2GPW - chain A; structure by X-ray diffraction, 2.20 A resolution.

Chain A:
Name: Biotin carboxylase
From: Escherichia coli
Notes: EC 6.3.4.14
Reference sequence: P24182 (ACCC_ECOLI); residue numbers follow UniProt; this construct covers 1-449
Sequence (469 residues; each row starts with the number of its first residue; numbers below 1 keep their minus sign (Met-19 is residue -19)):
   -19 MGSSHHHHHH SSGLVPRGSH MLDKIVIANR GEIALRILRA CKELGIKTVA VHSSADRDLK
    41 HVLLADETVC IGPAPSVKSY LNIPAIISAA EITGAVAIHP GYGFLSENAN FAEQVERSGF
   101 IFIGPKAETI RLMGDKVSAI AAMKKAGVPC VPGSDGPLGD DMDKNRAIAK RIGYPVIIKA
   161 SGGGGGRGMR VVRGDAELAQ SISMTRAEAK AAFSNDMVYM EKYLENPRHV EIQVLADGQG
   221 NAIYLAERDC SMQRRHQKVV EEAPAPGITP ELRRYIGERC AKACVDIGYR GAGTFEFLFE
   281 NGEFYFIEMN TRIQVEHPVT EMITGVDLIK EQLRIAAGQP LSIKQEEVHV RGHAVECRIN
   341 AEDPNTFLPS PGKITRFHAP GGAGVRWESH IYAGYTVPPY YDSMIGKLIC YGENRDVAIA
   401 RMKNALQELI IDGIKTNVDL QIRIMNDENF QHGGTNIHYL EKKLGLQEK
Disordered / not traced: -19 to -4, 164-168, 194, 448-449
Sequence notes: cloning artifact (-19 to -16, -9 to 0); expression tag (-15 to -10); engineered mutation Ala363 (Phe in P24182)
What the authors report for this chain:
  - self-association interface (contacts with another copy of this molecule); pairs are residue here / residue on that copy: Arg19-Glu408 (salt bridge), Glu23-Arg401 (salt bridge)
  - mutagenesis - F363A (40-fold): decreased binding to another copy of this molecule
  - mutagenesis - F363A: unchanged catalytic activity
  - mutagenesis - E23R (3-fold): decreased catalytic activity on ATP
  - mutagenesis - E23R: decreased binding to dimer
  - mutagenesis - R366E, R401E: abolished catalytic activity on ATP
  - mutagenesis - R366E, R401E: decreased stability
  - mutagenesis - R19E (8700-fold): decreased binding to Biotin carboxylase (chain A)
  - mutagenesis - R19E (3-fold): decreased catalytic activity

Overview:
From the paper: R366E and R401E abolish catalytic activity on ATP; a self-association interface involving
Arg19, Glu23 and Arg401 among others; 5 substitutions were tested in all.
Chain A is Biotin carboxylase (Escherichia coli); the structure, Crystal Structure of the Biotin Carboxylase
Subunit, F363A Mutant, of Acetyl-CoA Carboxylase from Escherichia coli, was determined by X-ray diffraction,
deposited together with 2GPS.
